7ZIE - chains A and Z of the 6 polymer chains in the assembly; structure by X-ray diffraction, 2.90 A resolution.

[Chain A]
Molecule: Gcf1p
Organism: Candida albicans
UniProt: Q59QB8 (Q59QB8_CANAL); residues 1-245 here = UniProt positions 1-245
Sequence (245 residues; row label = number of the first residue in the row):
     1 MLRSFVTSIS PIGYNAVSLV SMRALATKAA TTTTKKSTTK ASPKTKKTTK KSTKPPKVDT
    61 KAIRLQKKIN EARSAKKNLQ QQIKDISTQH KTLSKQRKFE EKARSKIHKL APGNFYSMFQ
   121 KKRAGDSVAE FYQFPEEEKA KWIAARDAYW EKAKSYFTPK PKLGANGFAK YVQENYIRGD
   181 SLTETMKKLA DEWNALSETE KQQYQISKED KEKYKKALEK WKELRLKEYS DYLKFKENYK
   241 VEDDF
Disordered / not traced: 1-59, 243-245

[Chain Z]
Molecule: 20-nt DNA strand
Sequence (20 nucleotides; each row starts with the number of its first residue):
     1 ATAATAAATT ATATAATATA

[How chain A and chain Z interact]
Pairs across the interface (18):
  Asn166(A) with DA6(Z), phosphate contact
  Phe168(A) with DA3(Z), base contact; DA4(Z), sugar contact
  Leu182(A) with DT2(Z), base contact
  Thr183(A) with DT2(Z), sugar contact
  Met186(A) with DT2(Z), base contact; DA3(Z), sugar contact
  Lys187(A) with DA3(Z), phosphate contact
  Ala190(A) with DA3(Z), phosphate contact
  Trp193(A) with DA4(Z), hydrogen bond to the phosphate; DT5(Z), hydrogen bond to the phosphate
  Asn194(A) with DA4(Z), phosphate contact
  Lys201(A) with DT5(Z), salt bridge to the phosphate
  Gln205(A) with DA6(Z), sugar contact
  Lys211(A) with DA6(Z), hydrogen bond to the phosphate; DA7(Z), salt bridge to the phosphate
  Lys215(A) with DA7(Z), phosphate contact; DA8(Z), salt bridge to the phosphate
Also at the interface, not in a pair above, chain Z (8 interface residues in all): DA1

[Overview]
13 residues of chain A face 8 of chain Z across their interface, with 3 hydrogen bonds and 3 salt bridges.
Polar pairs include Trp193(A)-DA4(Z), Trp193(A)-DT5(Z) and Lys211(A)-DA6(Z).
Chain A is Gcf1p (Candida albicans) and chain Z is a 20-nt DNA strand; the structure, Gcf1p, multimerizes and
bridges the mitochondrial DNA from Candida albicans by a specific mechanism, was determined by X-ray
diffraction.
